Entry 8H8W (X-ray diffraction, 1.70 A resolution); this record covers chain A.

# Chain A
Name: Lysozyme C
From: Gallus gallus
Notes: EC 3.2.1.17
UniProt: P00698 (LYSC_CHICK); residues 19-147 here = UniProt positions 19-147
Sequence (129 residues; row label = number of the first residue in the row):
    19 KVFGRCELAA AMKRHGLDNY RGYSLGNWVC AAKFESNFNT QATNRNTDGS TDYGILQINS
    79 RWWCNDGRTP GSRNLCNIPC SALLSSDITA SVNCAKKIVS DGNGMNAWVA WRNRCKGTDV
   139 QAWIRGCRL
Disulfides: Cys24-Cys145, Cys48-Cys133, Cys82-Cys98, Cys94-Cys112
Metal / ion sites: Na+: Ser78, Cys82, Ser90, Arg91
Curated features (UniProtKB/Swiss-Prot):
  - active site: Glu53, Asp70
  - binding site (substrate): Asp119
  - natural variant: Tyr71 (Y71F; Y71S)

# In short
Ser78, Cys82, Ser90 and Arg91 coordinate Na+. Curated annotation (UniProt) lists active-site residues Glu53
and Asp70 and substrate-binding residue Asp119.
Chain A is Lysozyme C (Gallus gallus); the structure, Room-temperature structure of lysozyme by pink-beam
serial crystallography (100 ms, center), was determined by X-ray diffraction (same publication as 8H8T, 8H8U
and 8H8V).
